7SMP - chains B and A; structure by electron microscopy, 3.28 A resolution.

Chain B (and A):
Protein: Solute carrier family 12 member 2
From: Homo sapiens
Notes: chain A of this document is another copy of the same molecule, construct and numbering; everything in this record applies to it too
Reference sequence: P55011 (S12A2_HUMAN); numbering as in UniProt (aligned over 283-1211)
Sequence (930 residues; row label = number of the first residue in the row):
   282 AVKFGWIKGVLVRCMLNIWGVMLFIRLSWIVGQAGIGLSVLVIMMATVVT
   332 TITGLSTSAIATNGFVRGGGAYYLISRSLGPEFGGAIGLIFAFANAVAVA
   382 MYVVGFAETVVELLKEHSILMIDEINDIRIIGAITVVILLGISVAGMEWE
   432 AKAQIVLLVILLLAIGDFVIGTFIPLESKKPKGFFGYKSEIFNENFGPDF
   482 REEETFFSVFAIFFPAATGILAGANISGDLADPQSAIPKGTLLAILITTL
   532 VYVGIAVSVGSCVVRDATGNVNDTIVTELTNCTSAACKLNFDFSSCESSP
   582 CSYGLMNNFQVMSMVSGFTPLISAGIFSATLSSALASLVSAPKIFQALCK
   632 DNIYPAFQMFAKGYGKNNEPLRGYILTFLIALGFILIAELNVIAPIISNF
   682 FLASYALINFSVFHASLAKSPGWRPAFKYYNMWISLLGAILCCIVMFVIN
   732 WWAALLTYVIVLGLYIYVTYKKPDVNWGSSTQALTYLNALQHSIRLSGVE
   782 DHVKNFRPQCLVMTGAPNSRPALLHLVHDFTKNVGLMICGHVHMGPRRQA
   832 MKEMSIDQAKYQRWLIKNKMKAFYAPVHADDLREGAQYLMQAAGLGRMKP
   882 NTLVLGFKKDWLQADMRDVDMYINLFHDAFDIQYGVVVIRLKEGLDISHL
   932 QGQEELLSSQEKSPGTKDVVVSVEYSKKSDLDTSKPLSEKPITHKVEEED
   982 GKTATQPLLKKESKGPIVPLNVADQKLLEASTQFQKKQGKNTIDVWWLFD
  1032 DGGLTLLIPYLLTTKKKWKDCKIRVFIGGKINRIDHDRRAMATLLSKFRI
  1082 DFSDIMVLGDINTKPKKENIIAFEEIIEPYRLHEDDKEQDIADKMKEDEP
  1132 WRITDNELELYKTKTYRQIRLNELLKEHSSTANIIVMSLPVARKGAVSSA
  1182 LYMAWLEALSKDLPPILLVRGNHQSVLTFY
Disordered / not traced: 282, 927-1021, 1211 (chain A: 927-1021)
Cystine bridges: C563-C568, C577-C582
Differences from the reference sequence: expression tag (282)
Metal / ion sites: K+: N298, I299, Y383, P496, A497, T499 (together with 82U)
Residues lining bound ligands:
  - 82U (3-(butylamino)-4-phenoxy-5-sulfamoylbenzoic acid), molecule 1: I299, G301, V302, M303, L304, R307, A379, M382, Y383, V385, G386, I493, P496, A497, T499, L671, N672, A675, I678, S679, F682
  - 82U, molecule 2: M794, T795, G796, A797, S800, R801, H822, V823, M825, L863, G887, F888, K889, D899, Y903
Swiss-Prot annotation at these positions:
  - region: S761 to S778 (Scissor helix)
  - binding site (Na(+)): L297, W300, A610, S613, S614
  - binding site (K(+)): N298, I299, Y383, P496, A497, T499
  - binding site (chloride): G301, V302, M303, F372, P496, A497, G500, I501, F682, Y686
  - modified residue (Phosphoserine): S940, S944, S994
  - glycosylation (N-linked (GlcNAc...) asparagine): N553, N562
  - natural variant: A327 (A327V: In DELMNES), N376 (N376I: In DELMNES), A379 (A379L: In DELMNES), R410 (R410Q: In DELMNES), E979 (E979K: In DFNA78), E980 (E980K: In DELMNES), D981 (D981Y: In DFNA78), P988 (P988T: In DFNA78)
  - mutagenesis: K289 (K289N: Impairs transporter activity. Impairs transporter activity and reduced sensitivity to NKCC inhibitor bumetanide; when associated with E-492 and C-671), R294 (R294A: Severely impairs transporter activity), G301 (G301C: Impairs transporter activity), R307 (R307E: Abolished cation-chloride cotransporter activity), R358 (R358K: Strongly reduced cation-chloride cotransporter activity), Y383 (Y383F/S: Impairs transporter activity), E389 (E389Q/R: Strongly reduced cation-chloride cotransporter activity), E429 (E429A: Impairs transporter activity), E431 (E431A/Q: Impairs transporter activity), T486 (T486C: Strongly reduced cation-chloride cotransporter activity), F487 (F487A: Impairs transporter activity; F487C: Does not affect cation-chloride cotransporter activity), F488 (F488C: Slighly reduced cation-chloride cotransporter activity), 31 further mutagenesis entries in UniProt
What the authors report for this chain:
  - binding site for 82U: R307, M382, Y383, I493, T499, L671, N672, I678, S679, M794, S800, R801, H822, L863, K889, Y903
  - conformationally variable residues (domain motion): W732

How chain B and chain A interact:
Residue-residue contacts (133):
  T343(B) - R1080(A)
  N344(B) - R1080(A)  hydrogen bond
  G345(B) - R1080(A)
  G345(B) - Y1211(A)
  F346(B) - K1078(A)
  F346(B) - F1210(A)
  F346(B) - Y1211(A)
  R348(B) - Y1211(A)
  R358(B) - K785(A)
  K700(B) - R788(A)  hydrogen bond (backbone-side chain)
  K700(B) - N814(A)
  S701(B) - R788(A)
  P702(B) - K785(A)
  P702(B) - F787(A)
  P702(B) - L1038(A)  hydrophobic
  G703(B) - K785(A)
  G703(B) - R1080(A)
  W704(B) - Y1041(A)
  R705(B) - Y1041(A)
  R705(B) - R1080(A)  hydrogen bond (backbone-side chain)
  R705(B) - I1081(A)
  R705(B) - L1208(A)
  A707(B) - R1080(A)
  N757(B) - H783(A)
  G759(B) - H783(A)  hydrogen bond (backbone-side chain)
  G759(B) - K785(A)
  G759(B) - N786(A)
  S760(B) - N786(A)  hydrogen bond (backbone-side chain)
  Q763(B) - E781(A)
  Q763(B) - N786(A)
  A764(B) - N786(A)
  A764(B) - R788(A)  hydrogen bond (backbone-side chain)
  T766(B) - V780(A)
  Y767(B) - L777(A)  hydrophobic
  Y767(B) - R788(A)
  Y767(B) - Q790(A)  hydrogen bond
  Y767(B) - L817(A)
  Y767(B) - R878(A)
  L768(B) - N814(A)
  N769(B) - H773(A)
  A770(B) - H773(A)
  A770(B) - L777(A)  hydrophobic
  L771(B) - G816(A)
  L771(B) - F854(A)  hydrophobic
  L771(B) - M879(A)  hydrophobic
  H773(B) - A770(A)
  H773(B) - H773(A)
  S774(B) - F854(A)
  I775(B) - F854(A)  hydrophobic
  R776(B) - T766(A)
  L777(B) - Y767(A)  hydrophobic
  L777(B) - A770(A)  hydrophobic
  S778(B) - Q843(A)
  S778(B) - F854(A)
  V780(B) - T766(A)
  E781(B) - Q763(A)
  D782(B) - N757(A)  hydrogen bond (backbone-side chain)
  H783(B) - N757(A)
  H783(B) - W758(A)  hydrogen bond (side chain-backbone)
  H783(B) - G759(A)  hydrogen bond (side chain-backbone)
  K785(B) - R358(A)  hydrogen bond (side chain-backbone)
  K785(B) - P702(A)
  K785(B) - G703(A)
  K785(B) - W758(A)  hydrogen bond (side chain-backbone)
  K785(B) - G759(A)
  N786(B) - S701(A)  hydrogen bond
  N786(B) - P702(A)
  N786(B) - G759(A)  hydrogen bond (side chain-backbone)
  N786(B) - S760(A)  hydrogen bond (side chain-backbone)
  N786(B) - A764(A)
  F787(B) - P702(A)
  R788(B) - K700(A)  hydrogen bond (side chain-backbone)
  R788(B) - S701(A)
  R788(B) - A764(A)  hydrogen bond (side chain-backbone)
  R788(B) - Y767(A)
  Q790(B) - Y767(A)  hydrogen bond
  N814(B) - K700(A)
  N814(B) - L768(A)
  V815(B) - P702(A)
  G816(B) - L771(A)
  L817(B) - Y767(A)
  L817(B) - L771(A)
  R829(B) - D912(A)  salt bridge
  M832(B) - Q914(A)
  K833(B) - Q914(A)  hydrogen bond
  Q839(B) - R878(A)
  K852(B) - I775(A)
  F854(B) - L771(A)  hydrophobic
  F854(B) - S774(A)
  F854(B) - I775(A)  hydrophobic
  F854(B) - S778(A)
  F854(B) - L876(A)  hydrophobic
  P857(B) - Q872(A)
  V858(B) - Q872(A)
  H859(B) - Q872(A)  hydrogen bond (backbone-side chain)
  Q868(B) - R828(A)
  Y869(B) - Y869(A)  hydrophobic
  Y869(B) - Q872(A)
  Y869(B) - A873(A)
  Q872(B) - R828(A)
  Q872(B) - P857(A)
  Q872(B) - V858(A)
  Q872(B) - H859(A)  hydrogen bond (side chain-backbone)
  Q872(B) - Y869(A)
  A873(B) - V858(A)  hydrophobic
  A873(B) - Y869(A)
  A873(B) - A873(A)
  A873(B) - A874(A)  hydrogen bond (backbone-backbone)
  A874(B) - A873(A)
  G875(B) - G875(A)  hydrogen bond (backbone-backbone)
  L876(B) - F854(A)  hydrophobic
  L876(B) - L876(A)  hydrophobic
  G877(B) - F854(A)
  R878(B) - Y767(A)
  M879(B) - Y767(A)
  M879(B) - S774(A)
  M879(B) - L876(A)  hydrophobic
  Q914(B) - M832(A)
  L1038(B) - P702(A)  hydrophobic
  Y1041(B) - W704(A)
  Y1041(B) - R705(A)
  R1080(B) - N344(A)  hydrogen bond
  R1080(B) - G345(A)
  R1080(B) - G703(A)
  R1080(B) - R705(A)  hydrogen bond (side chain-backbone)
  R1080(B) - A707(A)
  V1207(B) - R705(A)
  L1208(B) - R705(A)
  T1209(B) - G345(A)
  T1209(B) - F346(A)  hydrogen bond (backbone-backbone)
  F1210(B) - N344(A)
  F1210(B) - G345(A)
  F1210(B) - F346(A)
Other interface residues (no listed pair), chain B (85 interface residues in all): Q515, P706, W758, L765, G779, P789, R828, Q843, L870, D912, I913, L1042, S1077, K1078, F1079
Other interface residues (no listed pair), chain A (84 interface residues in all): T343, Q515, A699, P706, L765, N769, Q772, P789, V815, Q839, I847, K852, Q868, L870, G877, I913, L1042, S1077, F1079, R1174, T1209

Summary:
The interface between chain B and chain A involves 85 residues on one side and 84 on the other, with 26
hydrogen bonds and 1 salt bridge. Polar contacts include R829(B)-D912(A), N344(B)-R1080(A) and
K700(B)-R788(A). From the paper: a binding site for 82U at R307(B), M382(B) and Y383(B) among others;
conformational variability at W732(B).
Chain B and chain A are both Solute carrier family 12 member 2 (Homo sapiens); the structure, CryoEM structure
of NKCC1 Bu-I, was determined by electron microscopy (same publication as 8STE, 7MXO, 7N3N and 7SFL).
